PDB entry 8UY0 | electron microscopy, 3.20 A resolution | chains X and Y of the 5 polymer chains in the assembly

Chain X:
Molecule: miniGs399
Organism: Homo sapiens
Reference sequence: A0A804HIH4 (A0A804HIH4_HUMAN); residues 204-394 here correspond to UniProt positions 95-285 (UniProt number = residue number - 109)
Chain sequence (261 residues; row label = number of the first residue in the row; note: 141 numbers in that range are skipped by the numbering (no residue carries them; nothing is unmodelled there); numbers below 1 keep their minus sign (Gly-7 is residue -7)):
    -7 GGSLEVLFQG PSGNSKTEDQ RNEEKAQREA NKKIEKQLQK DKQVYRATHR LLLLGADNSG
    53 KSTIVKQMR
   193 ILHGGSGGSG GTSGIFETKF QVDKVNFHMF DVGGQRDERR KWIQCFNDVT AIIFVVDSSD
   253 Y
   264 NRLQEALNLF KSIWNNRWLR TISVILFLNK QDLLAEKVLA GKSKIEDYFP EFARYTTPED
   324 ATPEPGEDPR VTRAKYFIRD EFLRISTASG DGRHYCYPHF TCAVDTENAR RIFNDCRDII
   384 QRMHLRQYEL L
Unresolved in the structure: -7 to 13, 193-205, 304-305, 322-327, 353-355
Sequence notes: expression tag (-7 to 61, 193-203); conflict Asp249 (Ala140 in A0A804HIH4), Asp252 (Ser143 in A0A804HIH4), Ala372 (Ile263 in A0A804HIH4), Ile375 (Val266 in A0A804HIH4)

Chain Y:
Molecule: Guanine nucleotide-binding protein G(I)/G(S)/G(T) subunit beta-1
Organism: Homo sapiens
Reference sequence: P62873 (GBB1_HUMAN); numbering as in UniProt (aligned over 2-340)
Chain sequence (370 residues; each row starts with the number of its first residue; numbers below 1 keep their minus sign (Met-29 is residue -29)):
   -29 MHHHHHHLEV LFQGPEDQVD PRLIDGKGSS GSELDQLRQE AEQLKNQIRD ARKACADATL
    31 SQITNNIDPV GRIQMRTRRT LRGHLAKIYA MHWGTDSRLL VSASQDGKLI IWDSYTTNKV
    91 HAIPLRSSWV MTCAYAPSGN YVACGGLDNI CSIYNLKTRE GNVRVSRELA GHTGYLSCCR
   151 FLDDNQIVTS SGDTTCALWD IETGQQTTTF TGHTGDVMSL SLAPDTRLFV SGACDASAKL
   211 WDVREGMCRQ TFTGHESDIN AICFFPNGNA FATGSDDATC RLFDLRADQE LMTYSHDNII
   271 CGITSVSFSK SGRLLLAGYD DFNCNVWDAL KADRAGVLAG HDNRVSCLGV TDDGMAVATG
   331 SWDSFLKIWN
Unresolved in the structure: -29 to 2
Sequence notes: initiating methionine (-29); expression tag (-28 to 1)
Swiss-Prot annotation at these positions:
  - modified residue: Ser2 (N-acetylserine), His266 (Phosphohistidine)
  - natural variant: Leu30 (L30F: In MRD42; uncertain significance), Arg52 (R52G: In MRD42), Gly64 (G64V: In MRD42), Asp76 (D76E: In MRD42; D76G: In MRD42), Gly77 (G77S: In MRD42), Lys78 (K78R: In MRD42), Ile80 (I80N: In MRD42; I80T: In MRD42), His91 (H91R: In MRD42; uncertain significance), Ala92 (A92T: In MRD42), Pro94 (P94S: In MRD42), Leu95 (L95P: In MRD42), Arg96 (R96L: In MRD42), 5 further natural variant entries in UniProt

How chain X and chain Y interact:
Pairs across the interface (41; chain X residue first):
  Glu16(X) with Asn88(Y)
  Gln19(X) with Asp83(Y), hydrogen bond; Thr86(Y), hydrogen bond; Asn88(Y)
  Asn23(X) with Asn88(Y); Lys89(Y)
  Ile26(X) with Lys89(Y); Val90(Y); Ala92(Y), hydrophobic
  Leu30(X) with Gly53(Y); Lys89(Y)
  Asp33(X) with Lys78(Y), salt bridge
  Tyr37(X) with Leu55(Y), hydrophobic; Asp76(Y)
  Ile207(X) with Leu117(Y)
  Phe222(X) with Trp99(Y), hydrophobic
  Gly226(X) with Thr143(Y)
  Gln227(X) with Leu117(Y), hydrogen bond (side chain-backbone); Asn119(Y); Gly144(Y); Tyr145(Y), hydrogen bond (side chain-backbone)
  Arg228(X) with Gly162(Y), hydrogen bond (side chain-backbone); Thr164(Y); Asp186(Y), salt bridge
  Arg232(X) with Asp228(Y), salt bridge
  Lys233(X) with Tyr145(Y); Cys204(Y); Asp228(Y), salt bridge; Asn230(Y); Asp246(Y), salt bridge
  Trp234(X) with Tyr145(Y)
  Gln236(X) with Tyr59(Y); Arg314(Y)
  Cys237(X) with Lys57(Y); Tyr59(Y); Met101(Y), hydrophobic
  Phe238(X) with Trp99(Y), hydrophobic
  Asn239(X) with Lys57(Y), hydrogen bond; Trp332(Y)
  Asp240(X) with Lys57(Y), salt bridge
  Trp281(X) with Arg314(Y)
Other interface residues (no listed pair), chain X (24 interface residues in all): Glu27, Lys34, Glu209
Other interface residues (no listed pair), chain Y (33 interface residues in all): Ala56, Ile80, His91, Asp118, Met188

Summary:
Chain X and chain Y form an interface of 24 and 33 residues respectively, with 6 hydrogen bonds and 6 salt
bridges. Among the polar pairs are Asp33(X)-Lys78(Y), Arg228(X)-Asp186(Y) and Arg232(X)-Asp228(Y).
Chain X is miniGs399 and chain Y is Guanine nucleotide-binding protein G(I)/G(S)/G(T) subunit beta-1, both
from Homo sapiens; the structure, Consensus olfactory receptor consOR2 bound to S-carvone and in complex with
mini-Gs trimeric protein, was determined by electron microscopy together with 8UXV and 8UXY from the same
study.
